Entry 4KH6 (X-ray diffraction, 2.40 A resolution); this record covers chains A and B.

[Chain A (and B)]
Molecule: Nucleoside-triphosphatase 2
Organism: Toxoplasma gondii
Notes: EC 3.6.1.15; chain B of this document is another copy of the same molecule, construct and numbering; everything in this record applies to it too
UniProtKB: Q27895 (NTP2_TOXGO); residue numbers follow UniProt; this construct covers 26-628
Amino-acid sequence (611 residues; each row starts with the number of its first residue):
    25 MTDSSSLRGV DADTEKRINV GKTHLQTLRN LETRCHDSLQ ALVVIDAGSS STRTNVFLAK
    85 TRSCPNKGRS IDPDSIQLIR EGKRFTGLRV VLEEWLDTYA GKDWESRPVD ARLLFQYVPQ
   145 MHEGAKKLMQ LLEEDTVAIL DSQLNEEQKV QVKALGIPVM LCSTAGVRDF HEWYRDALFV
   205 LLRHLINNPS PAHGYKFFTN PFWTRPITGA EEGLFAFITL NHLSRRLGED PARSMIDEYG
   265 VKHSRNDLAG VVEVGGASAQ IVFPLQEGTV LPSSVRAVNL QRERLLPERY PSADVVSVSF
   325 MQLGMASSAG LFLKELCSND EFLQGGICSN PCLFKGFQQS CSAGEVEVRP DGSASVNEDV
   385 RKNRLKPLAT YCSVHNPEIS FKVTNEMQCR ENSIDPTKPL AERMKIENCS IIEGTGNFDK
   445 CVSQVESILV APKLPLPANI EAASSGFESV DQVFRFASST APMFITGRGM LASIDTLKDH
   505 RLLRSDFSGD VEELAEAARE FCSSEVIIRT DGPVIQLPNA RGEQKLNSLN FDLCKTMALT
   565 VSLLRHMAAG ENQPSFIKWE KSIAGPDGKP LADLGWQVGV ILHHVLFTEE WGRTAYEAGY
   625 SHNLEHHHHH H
Not modelled in the structure: 25-33, 291-292, 630-635 (chain B: 25-33, 630-635)
Disulfide bonds: C59-C88, C341-C352, C356-C445, C365-C433, C396-C413, C526-C558
Sequence notes: initiating methionine (25); engineered mutation S258 (Cys in Q27895), S268 (Cys in Q27895), G493 (Glu in Q27895); expression tag (629-635)
Residues lining bound ligands: AU1 (5'-O-[(R)-hydroxy(phosphonoamino)phosphoryl]adenosine): D70, G72, S73, S74, R77, T188, G279, G280, A281, M329, A330, R492, G493, A496, L553, L557
Swiss-Prot annotation at these positions:
  - active site: E236 (Proton acceptor)
  - glycosylation: N432 (N-linked (GlcNAc...) asparagine)

[How chain A and chain B interact]
Pairs across the interface (44; chain A residue first):
  R136(A) - E575(B)  salt bridge
  F139(A) - V294(B)  hydrophobic
  F194(A) - S297(B)  hydrogen bond (backbone-side chain)
  E196(A) - P296(B)
  E196(A) - S297(B)  hydrogen bond (backbone-backbone)
  W197(A) - V294(B)
  W197(A) - L295(B)
  D200(A) - S297(B)
  V294(A) - F139(B)  hydrophobic
  L295(A) - W197(B)
  P296(A) - E196(B)
  S297(A) - F194(B)
  S297(A) - E196(B)  hydrogen bond (backbone-backbone)
  S297(A) - R199(B)
  S297(A) - D200(B)  hydrogen bond
  S298(A) - E402(B)  hydrogen bond
  E402(A) - S298(B)  hydrogen bond
  F405(A) - E472(B)
  F405(A) - Q476(B)  hydrogen bond (backbone-side chain)
  F405(A) - R479(B)
  F405(A) - F480(B)  hydrophobic
  K406(A) - G470(B)  hydrogen bond (side chain-backbone)
  K406(A) - E472(B)
  K406(A) - Q476(B)
  K406(A) - F480(B)
  V407(A) - K457(B)
  T408(A) - E472(B)  hydrogen bond
  K457(A) - V407(B)
  L458(A) - V407(B)  hydrophobic
  P459(A) - T408(B)
  I464(A) - I464(B)  hydrophobic
  I464(A) - A467(B)
  I464(A) - S468(B)
  A467(A) - I464(B)
  S468(A) - I464(B)
  S468(A) - S468(B)
  G470(A) - K406(B)  hydrogen bond (backbone-side chain)
  E472(A) - F405(B)
  E472(A) - K406(B)
  E472(A) - T408(B)  hydrogen bond
  Q476(A) - F405(B)  hydrogen bond (side chain-backbone)
  Q476(A) - K406(B)
  R479(A) - F405(B)
  F480(A) - F405(B)  hydrophobic
Other interface residues (no listed pair), chain A (33 interface residues in all): H195, R199, F226, R306, F471, E575
Other interface residues (no listed pair), chain B (31 interface residues in all): R136, F226, R306, P401, P459

[Overview]
33 residues of chain A face 31 of chain B across their interface; the contacts include 12 hydrogen bonds and 1
salt bridge. Polar contacts include R136(A)-E575(B), F194(A)-S297(B) and S297(A)-D200(B). Ligands of chain A:
compound AU1. From UniProt: active-site residue E236(A) on chain A.
Both chains are Nucleoside-triphosphatase 2 (Toxoplasma gondii). Entry 4KH6 (Toxoplasma gondii NTPDase1
C258S/C268S E493G crystallized with Mg and AMPNP) was determined by X-ray diffraction, deposited together with
4KH4 and 4KH5.
